6EMK - chains A and E of the 10 polymer chains in the assembly; structure by electron microscopy, 7.90 A resolution (low resolution: residue-level contacts below are approximate; hydrogen-bond / salt-bridge calls are withheld).

[Chain A]
Molecule: Serine/threonine-protein kinase TOR2
From: Saccharomyces cerevisiae (strain ATCC 204508 / S288c)
Notes: EC 2.7.1.67, 2.7.11.1
Reference sequence: P32600 (TOR2_YEAST); residues -1 to 2472 here correspond to UniProt positions 1-2474 (UniProt number = residue number + 2)
Sequence (2474 residues; each row starts with the number of its first residue; numbers below 1 keep their minus sign (Met-1 is residue -1)):
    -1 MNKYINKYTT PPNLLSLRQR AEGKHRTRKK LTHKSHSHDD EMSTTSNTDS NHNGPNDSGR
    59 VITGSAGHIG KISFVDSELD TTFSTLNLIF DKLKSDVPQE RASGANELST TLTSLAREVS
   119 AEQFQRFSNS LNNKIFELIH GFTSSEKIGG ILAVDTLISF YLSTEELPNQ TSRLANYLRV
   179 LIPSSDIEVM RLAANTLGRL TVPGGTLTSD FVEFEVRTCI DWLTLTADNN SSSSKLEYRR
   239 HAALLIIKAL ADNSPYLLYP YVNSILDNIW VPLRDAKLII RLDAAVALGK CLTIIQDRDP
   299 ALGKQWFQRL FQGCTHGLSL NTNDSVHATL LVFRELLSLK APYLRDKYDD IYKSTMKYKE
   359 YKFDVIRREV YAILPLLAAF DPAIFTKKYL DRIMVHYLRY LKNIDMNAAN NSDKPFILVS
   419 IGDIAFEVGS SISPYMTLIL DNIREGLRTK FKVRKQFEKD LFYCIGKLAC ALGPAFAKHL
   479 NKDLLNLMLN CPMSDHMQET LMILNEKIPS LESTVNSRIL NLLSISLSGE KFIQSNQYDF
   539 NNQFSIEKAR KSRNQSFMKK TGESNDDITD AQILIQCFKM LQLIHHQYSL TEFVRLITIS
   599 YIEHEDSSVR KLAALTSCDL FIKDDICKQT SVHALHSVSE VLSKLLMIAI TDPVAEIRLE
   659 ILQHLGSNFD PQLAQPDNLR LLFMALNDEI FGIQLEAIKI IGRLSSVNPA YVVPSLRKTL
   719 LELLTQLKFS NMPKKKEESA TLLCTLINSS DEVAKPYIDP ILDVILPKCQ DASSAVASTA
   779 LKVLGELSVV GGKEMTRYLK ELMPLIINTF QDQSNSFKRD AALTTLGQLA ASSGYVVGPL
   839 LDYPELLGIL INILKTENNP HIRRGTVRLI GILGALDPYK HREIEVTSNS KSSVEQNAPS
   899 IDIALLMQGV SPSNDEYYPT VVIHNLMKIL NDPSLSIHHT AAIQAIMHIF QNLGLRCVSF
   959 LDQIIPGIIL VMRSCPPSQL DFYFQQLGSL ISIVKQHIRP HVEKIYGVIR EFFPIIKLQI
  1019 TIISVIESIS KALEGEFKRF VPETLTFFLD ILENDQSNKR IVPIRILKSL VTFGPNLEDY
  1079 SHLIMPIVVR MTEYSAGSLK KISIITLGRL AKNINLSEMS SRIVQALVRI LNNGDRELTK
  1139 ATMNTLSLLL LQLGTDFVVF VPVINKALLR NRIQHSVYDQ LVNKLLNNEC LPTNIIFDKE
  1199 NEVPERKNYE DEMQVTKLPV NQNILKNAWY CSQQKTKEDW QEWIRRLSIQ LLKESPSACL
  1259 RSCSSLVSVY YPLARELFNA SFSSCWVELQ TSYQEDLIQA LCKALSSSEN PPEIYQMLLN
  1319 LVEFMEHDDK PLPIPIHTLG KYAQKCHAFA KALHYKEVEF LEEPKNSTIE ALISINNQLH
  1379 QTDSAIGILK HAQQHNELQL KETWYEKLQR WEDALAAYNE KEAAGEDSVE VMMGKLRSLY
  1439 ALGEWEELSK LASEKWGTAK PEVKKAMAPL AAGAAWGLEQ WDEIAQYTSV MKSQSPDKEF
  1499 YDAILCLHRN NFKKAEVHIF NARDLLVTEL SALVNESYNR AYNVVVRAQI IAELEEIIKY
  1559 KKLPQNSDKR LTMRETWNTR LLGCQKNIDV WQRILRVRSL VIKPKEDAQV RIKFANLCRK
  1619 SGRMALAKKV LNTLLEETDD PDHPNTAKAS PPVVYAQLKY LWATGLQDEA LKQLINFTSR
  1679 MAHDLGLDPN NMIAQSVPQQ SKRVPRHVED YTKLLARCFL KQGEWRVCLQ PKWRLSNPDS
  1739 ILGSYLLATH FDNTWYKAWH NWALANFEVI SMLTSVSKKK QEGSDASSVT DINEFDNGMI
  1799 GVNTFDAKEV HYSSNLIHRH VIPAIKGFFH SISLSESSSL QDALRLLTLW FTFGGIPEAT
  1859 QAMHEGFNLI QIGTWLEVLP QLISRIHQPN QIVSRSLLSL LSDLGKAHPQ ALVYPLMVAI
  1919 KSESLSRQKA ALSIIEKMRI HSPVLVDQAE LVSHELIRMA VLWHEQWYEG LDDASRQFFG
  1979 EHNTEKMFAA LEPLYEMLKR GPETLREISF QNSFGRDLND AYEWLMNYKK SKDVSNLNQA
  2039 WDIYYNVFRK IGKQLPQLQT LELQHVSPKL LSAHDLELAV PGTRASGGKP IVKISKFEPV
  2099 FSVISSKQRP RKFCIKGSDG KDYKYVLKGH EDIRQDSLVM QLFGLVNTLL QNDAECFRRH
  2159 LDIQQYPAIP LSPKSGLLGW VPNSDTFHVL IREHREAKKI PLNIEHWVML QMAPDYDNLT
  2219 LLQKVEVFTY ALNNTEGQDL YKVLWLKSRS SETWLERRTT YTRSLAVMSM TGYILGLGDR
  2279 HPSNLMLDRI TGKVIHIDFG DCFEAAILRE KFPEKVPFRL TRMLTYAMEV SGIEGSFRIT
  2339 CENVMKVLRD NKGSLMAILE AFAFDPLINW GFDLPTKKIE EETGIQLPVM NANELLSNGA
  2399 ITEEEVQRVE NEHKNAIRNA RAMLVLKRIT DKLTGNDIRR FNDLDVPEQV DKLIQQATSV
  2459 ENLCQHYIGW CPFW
Disordered / not traced: -1 to 78, 870-913, 1295-1318, 1684-1705, 1769-1810
UniProt features mapped onto this chain:
  - region: Val2101 to Arg2107 (G-loop), Gly2274 to Asn2282 (Catalytic loop), His2294 to Thr2319 (Activation loop)
  - modified residue: Thr8 (Phosphothreonine)
Reported in the primary citation:
  - catalytic residues: Asp2277, Asn2282, Asp2296

[Chain E]
Molecule: Target of rapamycin complex 2 subunit TSC11
From: Saccharomyces cerevisiae (strain ATCC 204508 / S288c)
Sequence (303 residues; numbered 100 to 916; 514 numbers in that range are skipped by the numbering (no residue carries them; nothing is unmodelled there); the number before each row is that of its first residue; X marks 303 residues of unknown identity (built as UNK)):
   100 XXXXXXXXXX XXXXXXXXX
   150 XXXXXXXXXX XXXXXXXXXX
   200 XXXXXXXXXX XXXXXXXXX
   250 XXXXXXXXXX XXXXXXXXX
   300 XXXXXXXXXX XXXXXXXXX
   350 XXXXXXXXXX XXXXXXXXXX XXXXXXXXXX XX
   400 XXXXXXXXXX XXXXXXX
   450 XXXXXXXXXX XXXXXXXXX
   500 XXXXXXXXXX XXX
   550 XXXXXXXXXX XXXXXXXX
   600 XXXXXXXXXX XXX
   650 XXXXXXXXXX XXXXXX
   700 XXXXXXXXXX XXXXXXXX
   750 XXXXXXXXXX XX
   800 XXXXXXXXXX XXXX
   850 XXXXXXXXXX XXXXXXXX
   900 XXXXXXXXXX XXXXXXX

[Interface between chain A and chain E]
Chain A side of the interface, 5 residues: Lys1036, Leu1075, Pro2000, Leu2003, Arg2004

[Overview]
No residue of chain A is in contact with chain E. The paper reports catalytic residues Asp2277(A), Asn2282(A)
and Asp2296(A).
Here chain A is Serine/threonine-protein kinase TOR2 and chain E is Target of rapamycin complex 2 subunit
TSC11, both from Saccharomyces cerevisiae (strain ATCC 204508 / S288c). Entry 6EMK (Cryo-EM Structure of
Saccharomyces cerevisiae Target of Rapamycin Complex 2) was determined by electron microscopy.
